Entry 6P1X (X-ray diffraction, 2.55 A resolution); this record covers chains A and T of the 4 polymer chains in the assembly.

# Chain A
Protein: Reverse transcriptase/ribonuclease H
Organism: Human immunodeficiency virus type 1 group M subtype B (isolate HXB2)
Notes: EC 2.7.7.49, 2.7.7.7, 3.1.26.13
UniProtKB: P04585 (POL_HV1H2); residues 1-560 here correspond to UniProt positions 588-1147 (UniProt number = residue number + 587)
Amino-acid sequence (560 residues; numbered 1 to 560; the number before each row is that of its first residue):
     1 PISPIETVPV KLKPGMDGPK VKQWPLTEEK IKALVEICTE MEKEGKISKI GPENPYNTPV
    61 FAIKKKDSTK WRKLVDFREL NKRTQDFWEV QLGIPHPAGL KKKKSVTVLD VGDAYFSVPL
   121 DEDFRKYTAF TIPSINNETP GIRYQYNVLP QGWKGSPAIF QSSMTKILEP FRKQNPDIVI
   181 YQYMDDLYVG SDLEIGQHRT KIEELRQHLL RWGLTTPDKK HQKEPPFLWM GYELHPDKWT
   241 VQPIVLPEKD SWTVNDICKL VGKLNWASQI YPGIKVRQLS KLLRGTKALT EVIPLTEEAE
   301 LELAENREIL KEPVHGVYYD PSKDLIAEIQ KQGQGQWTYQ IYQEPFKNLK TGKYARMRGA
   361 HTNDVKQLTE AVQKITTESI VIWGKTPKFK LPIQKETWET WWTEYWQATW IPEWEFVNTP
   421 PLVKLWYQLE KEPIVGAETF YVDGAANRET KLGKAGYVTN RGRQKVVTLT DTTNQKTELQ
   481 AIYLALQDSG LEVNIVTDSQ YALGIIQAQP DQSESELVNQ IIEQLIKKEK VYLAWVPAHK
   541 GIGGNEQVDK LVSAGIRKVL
Disordered / not traced: 558-560
Differences from the reference sequence: engineered mutation Cys258 (Gln845 in P04585), Ser280 (Cys867 in P04585)
Bound ions: Mg2+ site 1: Asp110, Val111, Asp185 (together with NQ4); Mg2+ site 2: Asp443, Glu478, Asp498
Small-molecule neighbours: NQ4 ([[(2R,5S)-5-(4-azanyl-2-oxidanylidene-pyrimidin-1-yl)oxolan-2-yl]methoxy-oxidanyl-phosphoryl] phosphono hydrogen phosphate): Arg72, Asp110, Val111, Gly112, Asp113, Ala114, Tyr115, Gln151, Met184, Asp185, Lys220
What the authors report for this chain:
  - conformationally variable residues (order/disorder transition): Pro133 to Gly141
  - Mg2+ coordination: Asp110, Val111, Asp185
  - binding site for NQ4: Arg72, Asp113, Ala114

# Chain T
Molecule: DNA template 27-mer
Sequence (27 nucleotides; numbered 701 to 727; the number before each row is that of its first residue):
   701 ATGGGCGGCG CCCGAACAGG GACTGTG
Disordered / not traced: 701, 726-727

# How chain A and chain T interact
Pairs across the interface (40):
  Trp24(A) - DG704(T)  base contact
  Leu26(A) - DG704(T)  base contact
  Lys30(A) - DG704(T)  hydrogen bond to the base
  Phe61(A) - DG704(T)  base contact
  Phe61(A) - DG705(T)  sugar contact
  Leu74(A) - DG705(T)  base contact
  Val75(A) - DG705(T)  sugar contact
  Asp76(A) - DG705(T)  sugar contact
  Arg78(A) - DG705(T)  phosphate contact
  Arg78(A) - DC706(T)  phosphate contact
  Asn81(A) - DC706(T)  sugar contact
  Glu89(A) - DG707(T)  phosphate contact
  Glu89(A) - DG708(T)  phosphate contact
  Gln91(A) - DG708(T)  sugar contact
  Leu92(A) - DC709(T)  sugar contact
  Ile94(A) - DG708(T)  base contact
  Ile94(A) - DC709(T)  sugar contact
  Gln151(A) - DG705(T)  base contact
  Gly152(A) - DG705(T)  base contact
  Gly152(A) - DC706(T)  sugar contact
  Lys154(A) - DC706(T)  phosphate contact
  Lys154(A) - DG707(T)  phosphate contact
  Pro157(A) - DC706(T)  base contact
  Pro157(A) - DG707(T)  sugar contact
  Tyr183(A) - DG707(T)  hydrogen bond to the base
  Tyr183(A) - DG708(T)  base contact
  Asn265(A) - DC711(T)  sugar contact
  Ser280(A) - DC712(T)  phosphate contact
  Ser280(A) - DC713(T)  phosphate contact
  Arg284(A) - DC713(T)  salt bridge to the phosphate
  Arg284(A) - DG714(T)  phosphate contact
  Lys353(A) - DC711(T)  phosphate contact
  Lys353(A) - DC712(T)  salt bridge to the phosphate
  Ala355(A) - DC712(T)  phosphate contact
  Arg448(A) - DA722(T)  base contact
  Arg448(A) - DC723(T)  hydrogen bond to the base
  Asn474(A) - DC723(T)  sugar contact
  Gln500(A) - DG721(T)  sugar contact
  Gln500(A) - DA722(T)  phosphate contact
  His539(A) - DC723(T)  salt bridge to the phosphate
Also at the interface, not in a pair above, chain A (41 interface residues in all): Ala62, Ile63, Gly93, Trp153, Met184, Val276, Lys281, Leu283, Gly285, Arg356, Lys374, Gln475, Asp498, Ile556
Also at the interface, not in a pair above, chain T (14 interface residues in all): DT724

# Overview
41 residues of chain A face 14 of chain T across their interface; the contacts include 3 hydrogen bonds and 3
salt bridges. Among the polar pairs are Lys30(A)-DG704(T), Tyr183(A)-DG707(T) and Arg448(A)-DC723(T). The
paper reports a binding site for NQ4 at Arg72(A), Asp113(A) and Ala114(A); Mg2+ coordination by Asp110(A),
Val111(A) and Asp185(A).
Here chain A is Reverse transcriptase/ribonuclease H (Human immunodeficiency virus type 1 group M subtype B
(isolate HXB2)) and chain T is DNA template 27-mer. Entry 6P1X (Structure of HIV-1 Reverse Transcriptase (RT)
in complex with dsDNA and L-ddCTP) was determined by X-ray diffraction together with 6OR7, 6OTZ, 6OUN, 6P1I
and 6P2G from the same study.
